6RDD - chains 2 and 7 of the 13 polymer chains in the assembly; structure by electron microscopy, 3.20 A resolution.

== Chain 2 ==
Molecule: Mitochondrial ATP synthase subunit ASA2
Source organism: Polytomella sp. Pringsheim 198.80
Sequence (441 residues; row label = number of the first residue in the row):
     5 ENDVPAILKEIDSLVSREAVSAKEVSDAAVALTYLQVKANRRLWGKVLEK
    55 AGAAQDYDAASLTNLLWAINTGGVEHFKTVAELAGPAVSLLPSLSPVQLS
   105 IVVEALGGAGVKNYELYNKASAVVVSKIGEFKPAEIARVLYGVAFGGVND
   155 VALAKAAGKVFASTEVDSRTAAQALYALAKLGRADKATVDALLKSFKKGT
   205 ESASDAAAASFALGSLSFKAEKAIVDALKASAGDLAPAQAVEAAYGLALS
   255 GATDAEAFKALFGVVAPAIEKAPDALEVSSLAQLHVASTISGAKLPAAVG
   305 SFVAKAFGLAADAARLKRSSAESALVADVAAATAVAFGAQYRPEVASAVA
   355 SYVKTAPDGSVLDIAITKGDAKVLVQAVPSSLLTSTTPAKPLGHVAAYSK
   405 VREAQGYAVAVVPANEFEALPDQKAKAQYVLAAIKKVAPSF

== Chain 7 ==
Molecule: Mitochondrial ATP synthase associated protein ASA7
Source organism: Polytomella sp. Pringsheim 198.80
Reference sequence: D8V7I2 (D8V7I2_9CHLO); residues 1-190 here = UniProt positions 1-190
Sequence (190 residues; each row starts with the number of its first residue):
     1 MSSVRAGVEAGRRDLTTFTFSGLQDAPVAALSGSIKLNVAAKAGKAEVTV
    51 AAGAAKAATQVSAAALRKLSGSKISLAEVARISVLHSSIQNYLLSLSNER
   101 YQLLSQWPDFTTMYGKDFYYRAHPEDLKKFYDAADEYYKLYETVTEFDSL
   151 SALASQVVPNYAARRRSTVHPAIGSTVADGAFTNFLLSKQ
Unresolved in the structure: 1-14

== Chain 2 / chain 7 interface ==
Residue-residue contacts (116; chain 2 residue first):
  E5(2) - K56(7)
  N6(2) - K56(7)
  N6(2) - A57(7)
  N6(2) - A58(7)  hydrogen bond (side chain-backbone)
  D7(2) - K56(7)  hydrogen bond (backbone-backbone)
  D7(2) - A57(7)
  V8(2) - A57(7)  hydrophobic
  A10(2) - A55(7)
  I11(2) - V50(7)
  I11(2) - A51(7)  hydrophobic
  I11(2) - A52(7)
  I11(2) - A55(7)  hydrophobic
  I11(2) - A57(7)
  E14(2) - A52(7)
  E14(2) - G53(7)
  E14(2) - A54(7)  hydrogen bond (side chain-backbone)
  E14(2) - A55(7)
  I15(2) - I35(7)  hydrophobic
  L18(2) - S34(7)
  L18(2) - I35(7)  hydrophobic
  R21(2) - S34(7)  hydrogen bond
  K27(2) - L31(7)
  K27(2) - S32(7)
  E28(2) - S32(7)
  E28(2) - S34(7)
  D31(2) - A30(7)
  D31(2) - L31(7)  hydrogen bond (side chain-backbone)
  D31(2) - S32(7)  hydrogen bond (side chain-backbone)
  D31(2) - I35(7)
  V34(2) - P27(7)  hydrophobic
  A35(2) - L37(7)  hydrophobic
  A35(2) - V50(7)  hydrophobic
  T37(2) - L66(7)
  T37(2) - L69(7)
  Y38(2) - A26(7)
  Y38(2) - P27(7)  hydrogen bond (side chain-backbone)
  Y38(2) - V39(7)
  Y38(2) - V48(7)  hydrophobic
  Y38(2) - V61(7)
  L39(2) - V50(7)  hydrophobic
  Q40(2) - V61(7)
  Q40(2) - A65(7)
  Q40(2) - L69(7)
  K42(2) - L69(7)  hydrogen bond (side chain-backbone)
  K42(2) - S72(7)  hydrogen bond (side chain-backbone)
  K42(2) - I74(7)
  R45(2) - I74(7)  hydrogen bond (side chain-backbone)
  R45(2) - S75(7)  hydrogen bond (side chain-backbone)
  R45(2) - L76(7)
  W48(2) - L76(7)
  G49(2) - L76(7)
  L52(2) - L76(7)  hydrophobic
  A64(2) - L31(7)  hydrophobic
  S65(2) - L31(7)
  N68(2) - P27(7)
  N68(2) - L31(7)
  W71(2) - G22(7)
  W71(2) - L23(7)
  W71(2) - A26(7)  hydrophobic
  W71(2) - P27(7)
  N74(2) - L15(7)
  N74(2) - T19(7)
  N74(2) - S21(7)  hydrogen bond
  N74(2) - S70(7)
  T75(2) - S21(7)
  T75(2) - G22(7)
  T75(2) - L66(7)
  T75(2) - L69(7)
  T75(2) - S70(7)
  G76(2) - L69(7)
  G77(2) - S70(7)
  G77(2) - K73(7)
  G77(2) - I74(7)  hydrogen bond (backbone-backbone)
  V78(2) - L15(7)
  V78(2) - I74(7)  hydrophobic
  V78(2) - L76(7)  hydrophobic
  E79(2) - L15(7)  hydrogen bond (side chain-backbone)
  E79(2) - K73(7)
  E79(2) - S75(7)
  E79(2) - L76(7)  hydrogen bond (backbone-backbone)
  H80(2) - L76(7)
  H80(2) - E78(7)  salt bridge
  K82(2) - E78(7)
  V101(2) - D25(7)
  E108(2) - F20(7)
  E108(2) - S21(7)  hydrogen bond
  G112(2) - L15(7)
  G112(2) - T16(7)  hydrogen bond (backbone-backbone)
  E139(2) - D25(7)
  R142(2) - Q24(7)  hydrogen bond (side chain-backbone)
  R142(2) - D25(7)  salt bridge
  Y145(2) - T16(7)  hydrogen bond
  Y145(2) - F18(7)  hydrogen bond (side chain-backbone)
  Y145(2) - F20(7)  hydrophobic
  F149(2) - T16(7)
  R173(2) - F20(7)
  R173(2) - Q24(7)
  R173(2) - R67(7)
  A176(2) - F20(7)
  Q177(2) - F20(7)
  Y180(2) - T17(7)  hydrogen bond
  Y180(2) - F18(7)
  Y180(2) - F20(7)  hydrophobic
  S206(2) - R67(7)
  S208(2) - F18(7)
  S208(2) - R67(7)
  D209(2) - R67(7)
  A211(2) - F18(7)  hydrophobic
  A212(2) - F18(7)  hydrophobic
  A212(2) - F20(7)  hydrophobic
  D238(2) - K68(7)  salt bridge
  A240(2) - G71(7)
  Q243(2) - T17(7)
  Q243(2) - F18(7)
  E246(2) - T17(7)
  E246(2) - F18(7)
Other interface residues (no listed pair), chain 2 (61 interface residues in all): A32, I105, A113, E205, F215
Other interface residues (no listed pair), chain 7 (48 interface residues in all): A29, T59, A64, A77

== In short ==
The interface between chain 2 and chain 7 involves 61 residues on one side and 48 on the other, with 21
hydrogen bonds and 3 salt bridges. Polar contacts include H80(2)-E78(7), R142(2)-D25(7) and D238(2)-K68(7).
Chain 2 is Mitochondrial ATP synthase subunit ASA2 and chain 7 is Mitochondrial ATP synthase associated
protein ASA7, both from Polytomella sp. Pringsheim 198.80; the structure, Cryo-EM structure of Polytomella
F-ATP synthase, Primary rotary state 2, monomer-masked refinement, was determined by electron microscopy
together with 6RD4, 6RD5, 6RD6, 6RD7, 6RD8, 6RD9 and 46 further entries from the same study.
